4TU5 - chain X; structure by X-ray diffraction, 2.16 A resolution.

== Chain X ==
Protein: Dihydrofolate reductase
Organism: Staphylococcus aureus
Notes: EC 1.5.1.3
UniProt: Q2YY41 (Q2YY41_STAAB); residues 1-157 here correspond to UniProt positions 2-158 (UniProt number = residue number + 1)
Chain sequence (157 residues; row label = number of the first residue in the row):
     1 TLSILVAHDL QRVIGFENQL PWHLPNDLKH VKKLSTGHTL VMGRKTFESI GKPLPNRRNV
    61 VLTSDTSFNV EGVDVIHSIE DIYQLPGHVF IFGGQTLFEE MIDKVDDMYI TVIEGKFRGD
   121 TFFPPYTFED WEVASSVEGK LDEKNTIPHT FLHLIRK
Small-molecule neighbours:
  - 06W (6-ethyl-5-{(3S)-3-[3-methoxy-5-(pyridin-4-yl)phenyl]but-1-yn-1-yl}pyrimidine-2,4-diamine): Leu-5, Val-6, Ala-7, Leu-20, Asp-27, Leu-28, Val-31, Met-42, Thr-46, Ile-50, Lys-52, Pro-53, Leu-54, Asn-59, Phe-92, Thr-111
  - NADPH (NDP; NADPH dihydro-nicotinamide-adenine-dinucleotide phosphate): Val-6, Ala-7, Ile-14, Gly-15, Phe-16, Asn-18, Gln-19, Leu-20, Trp-22, Gly-43, Arg-44, Lys-45, Thr-46, Leu-62, Thr-63, Ser-64, Asp-65, His-77, Ile-79, Phe-92, Gly-93, Gly-94, Gln-95, Thr-96, Leu-97, Phe-98, Glu-100, Thr-121

== Summary ==
Bound to chain X: NADPH and compound 06W.
Chain X is Dihydrofolate reductase (Staphylococcus aureus); the structure, Staphylococcus aureus Dihydrofolate
Reductase complexed with NADPH and
6-ETHYL-5-[(3S)-3-[3-METHOXY-5-(PYRIDIN-4-YL)PHENYL]BUT-1-YN-1-YL]PYRIMIDINE-2,4-DIAMINE (UCP1062), was
determined by X-ray diffraction, deposited together with 4XEC.
